5MZ3 - chain A; structure by X-ray diffraction, 2.15 A resolution.

== Chain A ==
Molecule: Mitogen-activated protein kinase 14
Organism: Homo sapiens
Notes: EC 2.7.11.24
UniProt: Q16539 (MK14_HUMAN); residue numbers follow UniProt; this construct covers 1-360
Chain sequence (369 residues; numbered -8 to 360; the number before each row is that of its first residue; numbers below 1 keep their minus sign (Met-8 is residue -8)):
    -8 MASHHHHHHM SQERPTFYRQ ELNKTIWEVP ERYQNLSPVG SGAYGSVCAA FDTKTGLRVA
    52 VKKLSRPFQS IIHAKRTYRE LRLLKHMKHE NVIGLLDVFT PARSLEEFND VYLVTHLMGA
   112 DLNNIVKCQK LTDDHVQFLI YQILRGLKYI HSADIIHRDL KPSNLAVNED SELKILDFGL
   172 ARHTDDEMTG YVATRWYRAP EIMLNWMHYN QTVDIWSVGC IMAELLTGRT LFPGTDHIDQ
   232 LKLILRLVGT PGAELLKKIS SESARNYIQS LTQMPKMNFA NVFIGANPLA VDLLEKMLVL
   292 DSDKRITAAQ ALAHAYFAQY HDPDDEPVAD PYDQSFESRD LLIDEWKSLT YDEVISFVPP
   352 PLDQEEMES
Disordered / not traced: -8 to 3, 354-360
Differences from the reference sequence: initiating methionine (-8); expression tag (-7 to 0); engineered mutation Ser162 (Cys in Q16539)
Ligand contacts: 8EN (N-[3-(2-acetamidoimidazo[1,2-a]pyridin-6-yl)-4-methyl-phenyl]-3-(trifluoromethyl)benzamide): Val30, Val38, Ala51, Val52, Lys53, Glu71, Leu74, Leu75, Met78, Val83, Ile84, Leu104, Thr106, Leu108, Met109, His148, Ile166, Leu167, Asp168, Phe169, Leu171
UniProt features mapped onto this chain:
  - motif: Thr180 to Tyr182 (TXY)
  - active site: Asp168 (Proton acceptor)
  - binding site (ATP): Val30 to Val38, Lys53
  - modified residue: Ser2 (N-acetylserine), Thr16 (Phosphothreonine), Lys53 (N6-acetyllysine), Lys152 (N6-acetyllysine), Thr180 (Phosphothreonine), Tyr182 (Phosphotyrosine), Thr263 (Phosphothreonine), Tyr323 (Phosphotyrosine)

== Overview ==
Chain A binds compound 8EN. Curated annotation (UniProt) lists active-site residue Asp168 and 10 ATP-binding
residues.
Chain A is Mitogen-activated protein kinase 14 (Homo sapiens); the structure, P38 ALPHA MUTANT C162S IN
COMPLEX WITH CMPD2
[N-(4-Methyl-3-(4,4,5,5-tetramethyl-1,3,2-dioxaborolan-2-yl)phenyl)-3-(trifluoromethyl)benzamide], was
determined by X-ray diffraction, deposited together with 6B8U.
